PDB entry 3ARG | X-ray diffraction, 3.00 A resolution | chains A and C of the 4 polymer chains in the assembly

[Chain A]
Molecule: Antigen-presenting glycoprotein CD1d1
Source organism: Mus musculus
Notes: fragment: heavy chain
UniProtKB: P11609 (CD1D1_MOUSE); residues 1-279 here correspond to UniProt positions 19-297 (UniProt number = residue number + 18)
Sequence (302 residues; each row starts with the number of its first residue):
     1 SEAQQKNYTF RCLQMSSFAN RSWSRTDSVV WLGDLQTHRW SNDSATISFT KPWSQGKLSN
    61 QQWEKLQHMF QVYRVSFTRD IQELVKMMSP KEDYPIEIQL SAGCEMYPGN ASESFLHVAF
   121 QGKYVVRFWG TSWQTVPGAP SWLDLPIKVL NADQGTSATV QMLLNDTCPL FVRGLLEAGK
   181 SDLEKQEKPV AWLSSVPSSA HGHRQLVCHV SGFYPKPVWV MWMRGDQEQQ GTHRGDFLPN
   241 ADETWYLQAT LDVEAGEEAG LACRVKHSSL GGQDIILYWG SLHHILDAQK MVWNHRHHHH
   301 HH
Disordered / not traced: 1-6, 89, 108-109, 241, 301-302
Disulfide bonds: Cys-104/Cys-168, Cys-208/Cys-263
Glycans and other covalent adducts: N-acetylglucosamine (NAG) linked to Asn-20, Asn-42, Asn-165
Sequence notes: conflict His-201 (Asp219 in P11609); expression tag (280-302)
Small-molecule neighbours: DB6 ((11E,14E)-N-[(2S,3S,4R)-1-(alpha-D-glucopyranosyloxy)-3,4-dihydroxyoctadecan-2-yl]icosa-11,14-dienamide): Cys-12, Gln-14, Ser-28, Val-30, Met-69, Phe-70, Tyr-73, Ser-76, Phe-77, Asp-80, Ile-81, Leu-84, Val-118, Phe-120, Val-126, Trp-133, Pro-146, Asp-153, Gly-155, Thr-156, Thr-159, Val-160, Phe-171
UniProt features mapped onto this chain:
  - binding site (a D-galactosylceramide): Asp-80, Asp-153 to Thr-156
  - glycosylation (N-linked (GlcNAc...) asparagine): Asn-7, Asn-20, Asn-42, Asn-110, Asn-165
Reported in the primary citation:
  - binding site for DB6: Gly-155

[Chain C]
Molecule: NKT Valpha14-Jalpha18
Source organism: Mus musculus
Sequence (207 residues; numbered 1 to 210; 3 numbers in that range are skipped by the numbering (no residue carries them; nothing is unmodelled there); the number before each row is that of its first residue):
     1 TQVEQSPQSL VVRQGENSVL QCNYSVTPDN HLRWFKQDTG KGLVSLTVLV DQKDKTSNGR
    62 YSATLDKDAK HSTLHITATL LDDTATYICV VGDRGSALG
   103 RLHFGAGTQL IVIPDIQNPD PAVYQLRDSK SSDKSVCLFT DFDSQTNVSQ SKDSDVYITD
   163 KCVLDMRSMD FKSNSAVAWS NKSDFACANA FNNSIIPEDT FFPSPESS
Disordered / not traced: 99, 185, 208-210
Disulfide bonds: Cys-22/Cys-90, Cys-139/Cys-189
Small-molecule neighbours: DB6 ((11E,14E)-N-[(2S,3S,4R)-1-(alpha-D-glucopyranosyloxy)-3,4-dihydroxyoctadecan-2-yl]icosa-11,14-dienamide): Pro-28, Asn-30, Asp-94, Arg-95, Gly-96
Reported in the primary citation:
  - conformationally variable residues (order/disorder transition): Leu-99

[How chain A and chain C interact]
Contacting residue pairs - 10 pairs, chain A then chain C:
  Ser-76(A) / Pro-28(C)
  Ser-76(A) / Arg-95(C)
  Arg-79(A) / Asp-94(C)  salt bridge
  Arg-79(A) / Arg-95(C)
  Arg-79(A) / Gly-100(C)
  Arg-79(A) / Arg-103(C)
  Asp-80(A) / Arg-95(C)  salt bridge
  Val-149(A) / Ser-97(C)
  Ala-152(A) / Gly-96(C)
  Asp-153(A) / Gly-96(C)

[In short]
6 residues of chain A and 7 residues of chain C are in contact; the contacts include 2 salt bridges. Polar
pairs include Arg-79(A)/Asp-94(C) and Asp-80(A)/Arg-95(C). Compound DB6 is bound between chain A and chain C.
The paper reports a binding site for DB6 at Gly-155(A); conformational variability at Leu-99(C).
Here chain A is Antigen-presenting glycoprotein CD1d1 and chain C is NKT Valpha14-Jalpha18, both from Mus
musculus. Entry 3ARG (Ternary crystal structure of the mouse NKT TCR-CD1d-alpha-glucosylceramide(C20:2)) was
determined by X-ray diffraction (same publication as 3ARB, 3ARD, 3ARE and 3ARF).
